5VZ9 - chains A and P of the 4 polymer chains in the assembly; structure by X-ray diffraction, 1.65 A resolution.

Chain A:
Protein: DNA-directed DNA/RNA polymerase mu
Organism: Homo sapiens
Notes: EC 2.7.7.7
UniProtKB: Q9NP87 (DPOLM_HUMAN); numbering as in UniProt; present here: 134-397, 410-494
Sequence (354 residues; numbered 129 to 494; 12 numbers in that range are skipped by the numbering (no residue carries them; nothing is unmodelled there); the number before each row is that of its first residue):
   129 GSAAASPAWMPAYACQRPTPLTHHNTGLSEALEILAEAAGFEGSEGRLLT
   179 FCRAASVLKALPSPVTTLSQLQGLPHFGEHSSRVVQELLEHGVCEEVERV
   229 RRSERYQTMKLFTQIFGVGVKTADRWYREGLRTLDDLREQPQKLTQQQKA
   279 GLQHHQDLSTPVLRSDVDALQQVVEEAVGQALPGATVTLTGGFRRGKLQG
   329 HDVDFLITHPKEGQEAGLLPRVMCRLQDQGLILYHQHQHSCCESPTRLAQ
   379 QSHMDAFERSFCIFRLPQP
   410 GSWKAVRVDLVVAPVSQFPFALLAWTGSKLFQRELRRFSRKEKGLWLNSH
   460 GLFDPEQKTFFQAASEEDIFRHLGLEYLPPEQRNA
Unresolved in the structure: 129-137, 366-384
Construct notes: expression tag (129-133); linker (410); engineered mutation Ala433 (Gly in Q9NP87)
Ion coordination: Na+ site 1: Thr241, Ile243, Val246 (shared with DT3(P) of chain P); Mg2+: Asp330, Asp332 (together with dTTP) (shared with DT5(P) of chain P); Na+ site 2: Asp330, Asp332, Asp418 (shared with DA4(P), DT5(P) of chain P)
Small-molecule neighbours: dTTP (TTP): Gly319, Gly320, Arg323, Lys325, His329, Asp330, Asp332
Curated features (UniProtKB/Swiss-Prot):
  - region: Arg323 to Asp332 (Involved in ssDNA binding)
  - binding site (Mg(2+)): Asp330, Asp332, Asp418
Reported in the primary citation:
  - mutagenesis - H329A (27-fold), W434A (23-fold), W434H (8.8-fold): decreased catalytic activity
  - mutagenesis - W434A (Kd 79.1 uM), W434H (Kd 61.1 uM): decreased binding to UTP

Chain P:
Molecule: 5-nt DNA strand
Sequence (5 nucleotides; numbered 1 to 5; the number before each row is that of its first residue):
     1 CGTAT
Ion coordination: Na+ site 1: DT3 (shared with Thr241(A), Ile243(A), Val246(A) of chain A); Na+ site 2: DA4, DT5 (shared with Asp330(A), Asp332(A), Asp418(A) of chain A); Mg2+ site 1: DT5 (together with dTTP) (shared with Asp330(A), Asp332(A) of chain A)

How chain A and chain P interact:
Contacting residue pairs (28):
  Ile243(A) - DT3(P)  phosphate contact
  Phe244(A) - DT3(P)  phosphate contact
  Gly245(A) - DG2(P)  phosphate contact
  Gly245(A) - DT3(P)  hydrogen bond to the phosphate
  Val246(A) - DG2(P)  hydrogen bond to the phosphate
  Val246(A) - DT3(P)  hydrogen bond to the phosphate
  Gly247(A) - DG2(P)  hydrogen bond to the phosphate
  Gly247(A) - DT3(P)  phosphate contact
  Lys249(A) - DC1(P)  phosphate contact
  Lys249(A) - DG2(P)  phosphate contact
  Thr250(A) - DC1(P)  hydrogen bond to the phosphate
  Thr250(A) - DG2(P)  hydrogen bond to the phosphate
  Gln275(A) - DG2(P)  sugar contact
  Arg323(A) - DT5(P)  hydrogen bond to the phosphate
  Asp330(A) - DT5(P)  phosphate contact
  Asp332(A) - DA4(P)  phosphate contact
  Asp332(A) - DT5(P)  phosphate contact
  Phe389(A) - DT3(P)  sugar contact
  Phe389(A) - DA4(P)  sugar contact
  Arg416(A) - DT3(P)  phosphate contact
  Arg416(A) - DA4(P)  salt bridge to the phosphate
  Asp418(A) - DA4(P)  sugar contact
  Ala433(A) - DT5(P)  sugar contact
  Trp434(A) - DA4(P)  sugar contact
  Trp434(A) - DT5(P)  sugar contact
  Thr435(A) - DT5(P)  phosphate contact
  Gly436(A) - DT5(P)  hydrogen bond to the phosphate
  Lys438(A) - DT5(P)  base contact
Interface residues without a listed pair, chain A (24 interface residues in all): Val248, Gly319, Arg387, Ser437, Gln441

In short:
Chain A and chain P form an interface of 24 and 5 residues respectively, with 8 hydrogen bonds and 1 salt
bridge. Among the polar pairs are Gly245(A)-DT3(P), Val246(A)-DG2(P) and Val246(A)-DT3(P). The paper reports
that H329A, W434A and W434H of chain A reduce catalytic activity; W434A and W434H of chain A reduce binding to
UTP.
Chain A is DNA-directed DNA/RNA polymerase mu (Homo sapiens) and chain P is a 5-nt DNA strand; the structure,
Post-catalytic complex of human Polymerase Mu (G433A) mutant with incoming dTTP, was determined by X-ray
diffraction, deposited together with 5TWP, 5TWQ, 5TWR, 5TWS, 5VZ7, 5VZ8 and 9 further entries.
